Entry 6L29 (X-ray diffraction, 2.30 A resolution); this record covers chains A and B.

# Chain A (and B)
Name: mRNA interferase
Source organism: Mycobacterium tuberculosis
Notes: EC 3.1.-.-; chain B of this document is another copy of the same molecule, construct and numbering; everything in this record applies to it too
Reference sequence: A0A0E7Y7J2 (A0A0E7Y7J2_MYCTX); residues 2-118 here correspond to UniProt positions 1-117 (UniProt number = residue number - 1)
Sequence (122 residues; row label = number of the first residue in the row; numbers below 1 keep their minus sign (Gly-3 is residue -3)):
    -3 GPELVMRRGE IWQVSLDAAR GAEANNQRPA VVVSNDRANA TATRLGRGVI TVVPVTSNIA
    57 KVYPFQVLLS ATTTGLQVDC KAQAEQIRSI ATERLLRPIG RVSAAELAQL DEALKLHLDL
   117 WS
Disordered / not traced: 118 (chain B: -3 to -2, 118)
Construct notes: expression tag (-3 to 1); engineered mutation Ser11 (Asp10 in A0A0E7Y7J2), Ala14 (Pro13 in A0A0E7Y7J2), Ala18 (Ser17 in A0A0E7Y7J2)

# How chain A and chain B interact
Contacting residue pairs (65; chain A residue first):
  Arg4(A) with Leu114(B), hydrogen bond (side chain-backbone); Asp115(B); Leu116(B)
  Arg16(A) with Ser11(B), hydrogen bond; Asp13(B), salt bridge; Ala87(B); Glu89(B), hydrogen bond (side chain-backbone); Arg90(B)
  Gly17(A) with Arg43(B); Ala87(B); Glu89(B)
  Ala18(A) with Val45(B), hydrophobic
  Glu19(A) with Arg84(B), salt bridge; Ile86(B); Ala87(B), hydrogen bond (side chain-backbone); Arg90(B), salt bridge
  Val29(A) with Leu114(B)
  Ser30(A) with His113(B)
  Asn31(A) with Leu112(B), hydrogen bond (side chain-backbone); His113(B), hydrogen bond (backbone-backbone)
  Arg43(A) with Ala18(B)
  Val45(A) with Ala18(B); Glu81(B); Gln82(B)
  Thr47(A) with Ile83(B); His113(B), hydrogen bond; Leu114(B)
  Glu81(A) with Val45(B); Ser85(B), hydrogen bond (backbone-side chain)
  Gln82(A) with Val45(B); Ser85(B)
  Ile83(A) with Arg84(B); Ser85(B), hydrogen bond (backbone-backbone)
  Arg84(A) with Glu19(B), salt bridge; Ile83(B); Arg84(B)
  Ser85(A) with Glu81(B), hydrogen bond (side chain-backbone); Gln82(B); Ile83(B), hydrogen bond (side chain-backbone)
  Ile86(A) with Glu19(B)
  Ala87(A) with Arg16(B); Glu19(B), hydrogen bond (backbone-side chain)
  Glu89(A) with Arg16(B), salt bridge; Gly17(B)
  Arg90(A) with Ala14(B); Arg16(B); Glu19(B), salt bridge
  Asp107(A) with Leu116(B)
  Leu110(A) with Leu116(B), hydrophobic
  Lys111(A) with Leu116(B)
  Leu112(A) with Asn31(B), hydrogen bond (backbone-side chain)
  His113(A) with Ser30(B); Asn31(B), hydrogen bond (backbone-backbone); Thr47(B), hydrogen bond
  Leu114(A) with Arg4(B), hydrogen bond (backbone-side chain); Val29(B); Thr47(B); Ile83(B), hydrophobic; Leu114(B), hydrophobic
  Asp115(A) with Arg4(B)
  Leu116(A) with Arg4(B); Asp107(B); Leu110(B), hydrophobic; Leu116(B), hydrophobic
  Trp117(A) with Lys111(B)
Other interface residues (no listed pair), chain A (34 interface residues in all): Ser11, Ala14, Ala15, Ala34, Gly44
Other interface residues (no listed pair), chain B (34 interface residues in all): Ala15, Arg33, Trp117

# Overview
Chain A and chain B each contribute 34 residues to their interface, with 16 hydrogen bonds and 6 salt bridges.
Among the polar pairs are Arg16(A)-Asp13(B), Glu19(A)-Arg84(B) and Glu19(A)-Arg90(B).
Chain A and chain B are both mRNA interferase (Mycobacterium tuberculosis); the structure, The structure of
the MazF-mt1 mutant, was determined by X-ray diffraction (same publication as 6KYS, 6KYT and 6L2A).
